3RGS - chains C and D of the 4 polymer chains in the assembly; structure by X-ray diffraction, 1.99 A resolution.

Chain C (and D):
Name: Catalase
Source organism: Bos taurus
Notes: EC 1.11.1.6; chain D of this document is another copy of the same molecule, construct and numbering; everything in this record applies to it too
UniProt: P00432 (CATA_BOVIN); residues 3-501 here correspond to UniProt positions 4-502 (UniProt number = residue number + 1)
Sequence (499 residues; row label = number of the first residue in the row):
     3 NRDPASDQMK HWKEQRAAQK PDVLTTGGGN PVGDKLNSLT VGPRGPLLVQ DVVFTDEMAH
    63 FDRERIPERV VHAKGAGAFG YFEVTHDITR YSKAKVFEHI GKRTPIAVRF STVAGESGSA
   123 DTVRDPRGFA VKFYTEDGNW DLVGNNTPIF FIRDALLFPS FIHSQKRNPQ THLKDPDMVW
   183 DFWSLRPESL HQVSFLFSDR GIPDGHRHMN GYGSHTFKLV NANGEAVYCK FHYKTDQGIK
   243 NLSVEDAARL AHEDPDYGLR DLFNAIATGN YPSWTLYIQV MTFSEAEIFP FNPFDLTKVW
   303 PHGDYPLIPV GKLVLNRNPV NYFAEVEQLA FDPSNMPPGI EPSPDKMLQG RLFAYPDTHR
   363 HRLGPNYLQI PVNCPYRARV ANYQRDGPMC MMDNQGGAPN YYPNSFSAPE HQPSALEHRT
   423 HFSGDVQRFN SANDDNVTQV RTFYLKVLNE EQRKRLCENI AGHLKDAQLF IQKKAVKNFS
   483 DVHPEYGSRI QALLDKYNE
Bound ions: heme Fe: Y357 (together with ammonia)
Residues lining bound ligands:
  - heme (HEM), molecule 1: M60, F63, D64
  - heme (HEM), molecule 2: R71, V72, V73, H74, R111, S113, G130, F131, A132, V145, G146, N147, F152, A157, F160, G215, S216, H217, L298, L331, F333, M349, R353, A356, Y357, T360, H361, R364
  - ammonia (NH3): V73, H74, F160, Y357
Swiss-Prot annotation at these positions:
  - active site: H74, N147
  - binding site (NADP(+)): H193, F197, S200, R202, N212, Y214, K236, W302, H304, Q441, T444, F445
  - binding site (heme): Y357
  - modified residue: S8 (Phosphoserine), K12 (N6-succinyllysine), K220 (N6-succinyllysine), K232 (N6-acetyllysine), S416 (Phosphoserine), S433 (Phosphoserine), K448 (N6-acetyllysine), K479 (N6-acetyllysine), K498 (N6-acetyllysine)
What the authors report for this chain:
  - catalytic residues: H74 (citing earlier work)

How chain C and chain D interact:
Pairs across the interface - 80 pairs, chain C then chain D:
  P48(C) - L50(D)  hydrophobic
  L49(C) - L50(D)
  L49(C) - V51(D)  hydrogen bond (backbone-backbone)
  L50(C) - P48(D)  hydrophobic
  L50(C) - L49(D)
  L50(C) - L50(D)  hydrophobic
  L50(C) - V51(D)
  V51(C) - L49(D)  hydrogen bond (backbone-backbone)
  V51(C) - L50(D)
  V51(C) - V51(D)
  R65(C) - R65(D)
  S162(C) - Y403(D)
  S162(C) - Y404(D)  hydrogen bond (side chain-backbone)
  H165(C) - Y385(D)
  H165(C) - N402(D)  hydrogen bond (side chain-backbone)
  P171(C) - A400(D)
  P171(C) - N402(D)
  D179(C) - F408(D)
  M180(C) - N402(D)
  M180(C) - Y403(D)  hydrophobic
  D183(C) - Y403(D)  hydrogen bond
  D183(C) - N406(D)
  D183(C) - S407(D)  hydrogen bond
  D183(C) - F408(D)
  F184(C) - Y403(D)  hydrophobic
  F184(C) - Y404(D)
  L187(C) - P405(D)
  L187(C) - N406(D)
  L187(C) - S407(D)
  R188(C) - P405(D)
  F355(C) - F355(D)  hydrophobic
  Y385(C) - H165(D)
  A400(C) - P171(D)
  N402(C) - H165(D)  hydrogen bond (backbone-side chain)
  N402(C) - P171(D)
  N402(C) - M180(D)
  Y403(C) - S162(D)
  Y403(C) - M180(D)  hydrophobic
  Y403(C) - D183(D)  hydrogen bond
  Y403(C) - F184(D)  hydrophobic
  Y404(C) - S162(D)  hydrogen bond (backbone-side chain)
  Y404(C) - F184(D)
  P405(C) - L187(D)
  P405(C) - R188(D)
  N406(C) - D183(D)
  N406(C) - L187(D)
  S407(C) - D183(D)  hydrogen bond
  S407(C) - L187(D)
  S407(C) - F472(D)
  S407(C) - K476(D)  hydrogen bond
  F408(C) - D179(D)
  F408(C) - D183(D)
  F408(C) - Q470(D)
  E419(C) - R430(D)  salt bridge
  R421(C) - D427(D)  salt bridge
  R421(C) - V428(D)
  R421(C) - Q429(D)
  T422(C) - D427(D)
  T422(C) - V428(D)  hydrogen bond (backbone-backbone)
  H423(C) - S425(D)
  H423(C) - G426(D)
  H423(C) - D427(D)
  F424(C) - S425(D)
  F424(C) - G426(D)  hydrogen bond (backbone-backbone)
  F424(C) - V428(D)  hydrophobic
  S425(C) - H423(D)
  S425(C) - F424(D)
  S425(C) - S425(D)
  G426(C) - H423(D)  hydrogen bond (backbone-side chain)
  G426(C) - F424(D)  hydrogen bond (backbone-backbone)
  D427(C) - R421(D)  salt bridge
  D427(C) - T422(D)
  D427(C) - H423(D)  salt bridge
  V428(C) - R421(D)
  V428(C) - T422(D)  hydrogen bond (backbone-backbone)
  V428(C) - F424(D)  hydrophobic
  Q429(C) - R421(D)  hydrogen bond
  R430(C) - E419(D)  salt bridge
  Q470(C) - F408(D)
  F472(C) - S407(D)
Other interface residues (no listed pair), chain C (52 interface residues in all): V43, Q52, L159, S166, R169, Q172, D359, H363, P367, P390, G398, G399, L418, H420, I473
Other interface residues (no listed pair), chain D (53 interface residues in all): V43, Q52, S166, R169, Q172, D359, H363, P367, R387, P390, G398, G399, L418, H420, I473

Summary:
52 residues of chain C and 53 residues of chain D are in contact, with 17 hydrogen bonds and 5 salt bridges.
Polar pairs include E419(C)-R430(D), R421(C)-D427(D) and D427(C)-H423(D). Ligands of chain C: heme and
ammonia. The paper reports the catalytic residue H74(C).
Both chains are Catalase (Bos taurus). Entry 3RGS (Structural and kinetic analysis of the beef liver catalase
with the ammonia as a ligand) was determined by X-ray diffraction together with 3RE8 and 3RGP from the same
study.
